Entry 8JXT (electron microscopy, 3.07 A resolution); this record covers chains C and D of the 5 polymer chains in the assembly.

# Chain C
Name: Guanine nucleotide-binding protein G(I)/G(S)/G(T) subunit beta-1
Organism: Homo sapiens
UniProtKB: P62873 (GBB1_HUMAN); residues 2-340 here = UniProt positions 2-340
Chain sequence (345 residues; row label = number of the first residue in the row; numbers below 1 keep their minus sign (Met-4 is residue -4)):
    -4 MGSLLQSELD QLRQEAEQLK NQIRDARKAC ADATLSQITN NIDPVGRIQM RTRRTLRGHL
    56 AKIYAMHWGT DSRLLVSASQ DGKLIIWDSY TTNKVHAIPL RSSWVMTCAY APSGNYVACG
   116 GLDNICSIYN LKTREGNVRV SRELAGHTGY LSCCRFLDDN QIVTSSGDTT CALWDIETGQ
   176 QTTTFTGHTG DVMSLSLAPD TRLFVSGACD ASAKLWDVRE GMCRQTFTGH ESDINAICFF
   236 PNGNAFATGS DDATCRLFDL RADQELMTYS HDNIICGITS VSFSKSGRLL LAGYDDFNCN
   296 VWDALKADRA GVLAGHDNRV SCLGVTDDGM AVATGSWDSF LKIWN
Not modelled in the structure: -4 to 3
Sequence notes: initiating methionine (-4); expression tag (-3 to 1)
Swiss-Prot annotation at these positions:
  - modified residue: Ser2 (N-acetylserine), His266 (Phosphohistidine)
  - natural variant: Leu30 (L30F: In MRD42; uncertain significance), Arg52 (R52G: In MRD42), Gly64 (G64V: In MRD42), Asp76 (D76E: In MRD42; D76G: In MRD42), Gly77 (G77S: In MRD42), Lys78 (K78R: In MRD42), Ile80 (I80N: In MRD42; I80T: In MRD42), His91 (H91R: In MRD42; uncertain significance), Ala92 (A92T: In MRD42), Pro94 (P94S: In MRD42), Leu95 (L95P: In MRD42), Arg96 (R96L: In MRD42), 5 further natural variant entries in UniProt

# Chain D
Name: Guanine nucleotide-binding protein G(I)/G(S)/G(O) subunit gamma-2
Organism: Homo sapiens
UniProtKB: P59768 (GBG2_HUMAN); numbering as in UniProt (aligned over 1-71)
Chain sequence (71 residues; each row starts with the number of its first residue):
     1 MASNNTASIA QARKLVEQLK MEANIDRIKV SKAAADLMAY CEAHAKEDPL LTPVPASENP
    61 FREKKFFCAI L
Not modelled in the structure: 1-9, 62-71
Swiss-Prot annotation at these positions:
  - modified residue: Ala2 (N-acetylalanine), Cys68 (Cysteine methyl ester)
  - lipidation: Cys68 (S-geranylgeranyl cysteine)

# How chain C and chain D interact
Contacting residue pairs - 48 pairs, chain C then chain D:
  Leu4(C) - Ala12(D)  hydrophobic
  Leu7(C) - Ala12(D)  hydrophobic
  Leu7(C) - Val16(D)
  Ala11(C) - Leu19(D)  hydrophobic
  Ala24(C) - Lys29(D)  hydrogen bond (backbone-side chain)
  Cys25(C) - Lys29(D)
  Cys25(C) - Val30(D)
  Ala26(C) - Val30(D)  hydrophobic
  Asp27(C) - Lys29(D)
  Asp27(C) - Val30(D)
  Asp27(C) - Ser31(D)
  Ala28(C) - Val30(D)
  Ala28(C) - Ser31(D)
  Leu30(C) - Ala34(D)  hydrophobic
  Ile33(C) - Ala34(D)  hydrophobic
  Ile33(C) - Met38(D)  hydrophobic
  Arg48(C) - Phe61(D)  hydrogen bond (side chain-backbone)
  Arg49(C) - Pro60(D)
  Arg49(C) - Phe61(D)
  Ser84(C) - Phe61(D)
  Tyr85(C) - Pro60(D)
  Tyr85(C) - Phe61(D)  hydrophobic
  Phe235(C) - Leu37(D)  hydrophobic
  Pro236(C) - Tyr40(D)
  Asp254(C) - Ala33(D)
  Leu261(C) - Val30(D)  hydrophobic
  Ser279(C) - Asp48(D)  hydrogen bond
  Lys280(C) - Asp48(D)
  Ser281(C) - Tyr40(D)
  Ser281(C) - Cys41(D)
  Ser281(C) - His44(D)
  Ser281(C) - Asp48(D)  hydrogen bond
  Gly282(C) - Cys41(D)  hydrogen bond (backbone-side chain)
  Arg283(C) - Leu51(D)
  Leu284(C) - Leu50(D)
  Leu284(C) - Leu51(D)  hydrophobic
  Leu300(C) - Cys41(D)  hydrophobic
  Asp323(C) - Pro49(D)
  Gly324(C) - Pro49(D)
  Met325(C) - Pro49(D)  hydrophobic
  Met325(C) - Asn59(D)
  Met325(C) - Pro60(D)
  Met325(C) - Phe61(D)
  Ala326(C) - Phe61(D)  hydrophobic
  Val327(C) - Leu50(D)  hydrophobic
  Asn340(C) - Leu50(D)
  Asn340(C) - Asn59(D)
  Asn340(C) - Phe61(D)
Also at the interface, not in a pair above, chain C (40 interface residues in all): Leu14, Ile43, Met45, Arg219, Gln220, Asn237, Arg256, Ala257, Ile338
Also at the interface, not in a pair above, chain D (26 interface residues in all): Leu15, Ile25, Arg27, Ile28, Glu47, Val54

# Summary
Chain C and chain D form an interface of 40 and 26 residues respectively; the contacts include 5 hydrogen
bonds. Among the polar pairs are Ala24(C)-Lys29(D), Arg48(C)-Phe61(D) and Ser279(C)-Asp48(D).
Chain C is Guanine nucleotide-binding protein G(I)/G(S)/G(T) subunit beta-1 and chain D is Guanine
nucleotide-binding protein G(I)/G(S)/G(O) subunit gamma-2, both from Homo sapiens; the structure,
Histamine-bound H4R/Gi complex, was determined by electron microscopy (same publication as 8JXV, 8JXW and
8JXX).
